Entry 8RJW (electron microscopy, 2.30 A resolution); this record covers chains C and J of the 10 polymer chains in the assembly.

[Chain C]
Protein: DNA repair protein RAD52 homolog
From: Homo sapiens
UniProt: P43351 (RAD52_HUMAN); residues 1-418 here = UniProt positions 1-418
Amino-acid sequence (418 residues; numbered 1 to 418; the number before each row is that of its first residue):
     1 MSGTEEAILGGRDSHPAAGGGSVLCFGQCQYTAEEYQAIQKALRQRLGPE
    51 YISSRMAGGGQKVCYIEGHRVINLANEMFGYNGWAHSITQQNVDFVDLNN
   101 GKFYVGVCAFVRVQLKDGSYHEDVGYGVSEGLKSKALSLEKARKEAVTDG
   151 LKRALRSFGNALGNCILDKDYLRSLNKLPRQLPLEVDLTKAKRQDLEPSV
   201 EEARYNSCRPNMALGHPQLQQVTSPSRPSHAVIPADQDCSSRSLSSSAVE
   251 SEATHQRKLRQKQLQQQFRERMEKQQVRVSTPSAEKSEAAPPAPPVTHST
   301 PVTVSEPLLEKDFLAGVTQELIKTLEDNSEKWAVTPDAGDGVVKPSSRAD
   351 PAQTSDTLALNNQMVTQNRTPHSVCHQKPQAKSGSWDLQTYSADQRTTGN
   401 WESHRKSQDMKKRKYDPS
Not modelled in the structure: 1-24, 179-418
Bound ions: Mg2+ near Glu-140 (its only coordinating residue here)
Reported in the primary citation:
  - binding site for ssDNA (chain J): Arg-55, Lys-152

[Chain J]
Molecule: ssDNA
Sequence (23 nucleotides; row label = number of the first residue in the row):
     1 TTTTTTTTTTTTTTTTTTTTTTT

[How chain C and chain J interact]
Contacting residue pairs (19; chain C residue first):
  Arg-55(C) with DT16(J), phosphate contact; DT17(J), salt bridge to the phosphate
  Val-63(C) with DT16(J), base contact
  Cys-64(C) with DT16(J), sugar contact
  Tyr-65(C) with DT16(J), phosphate contact; DT17(J), sugar contact; DT18(J), phosphate contact
  Glu-67(C) with DT18(J), phosphate contact
  Gly-68(C) with DT18(J), hydrogen bond to the phosphate
  Lys-144(C) with DT19(J), sugar contact; DT20(J), salt bridge to the phosphate
  Thr-148(C) with DT19(J), hydrogen bond to the phosphate
  Lys-152(C) with DT17(J), phosphate contact; DT18(J), salt bridge to the phosphate
  Arg-153(C) with DT15(J), salt bridge to the phosphate; DT16(J), salt bridge to the phosphate
  Arg-156(C) with DT15(J), salt bridge to the phosphate; DT16(J), salt bridge to the phosphate
  Leu-167(C) with DT15(J), phosphate contact
Other interface residues (no listed pair), chain C (16 interface residues in all): Glu-140, Lys-141, Glu-145, Asp-149

[In short]
Chain C and chain J form an interface of 16 and 6 residues respectively, with 2 hydrogen bonds and 7 salt
bridges. Polar contacts include Gly-68(C)/DT18(J), Thr-148(C)/DT19(J) and Arg-55(C)/DT17(J). From the paper: a
binding site for ssDNA (chain J) at Arg-55(C) and Lys-152(C).
Chain C is DNA repair protein RAD52 homolog (Homo sapiens) and chain J is ssDNA; the structure, Human RAD52
open ring - ssDNA complex, was determined by electron microscopy (same publication as 8RIL, 8RJ3 and 8RK2).
